Entry 8BVH (electron microscopy, 3.60 A resolution); this record covers chains H and A of the 23 polymer chains in the assembly.

[Chain H]
Name: Catabolite repression control protein
Source organism: Pseudomonas aeruginosa
Notes: EC 3.1.11.2
UniProtKB: Q51380 (Q51380_PSEAI); numbering as in UniProt (aligned over 1-259)
Sequence (262 residues; each row starts with the number of its first residue; numbers below 1 keep their minus sign (Gly-2 is residue -2)):
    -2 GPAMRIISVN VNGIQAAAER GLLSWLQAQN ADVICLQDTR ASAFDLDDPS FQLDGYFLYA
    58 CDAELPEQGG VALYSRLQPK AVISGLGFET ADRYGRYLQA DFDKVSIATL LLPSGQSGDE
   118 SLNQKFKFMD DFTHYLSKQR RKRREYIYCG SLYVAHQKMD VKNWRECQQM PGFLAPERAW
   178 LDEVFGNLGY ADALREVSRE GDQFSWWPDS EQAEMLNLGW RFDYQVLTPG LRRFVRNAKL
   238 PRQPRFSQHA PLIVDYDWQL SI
Disulfides: Cys32-Cys146
Differences from the reference sequence: expression tag (-2 to 0)
Reported in the primary citation:
  - binding site for amiE (chain A): Lys77, Lys135, Lys139, Arg140, Arg141

[Chain A]
Molecule: amiE
Sequence (108 nucleotides; each row starts with the number of its first residue; note: 34 numbers in that range are skipped by the numbering (no residue carries them; nothing is unmodelled there); a row labelled like 16A-16Z holds insertion residues (16A, then the next letters in order); numbers below 1 keep their minus sign (U-13 is residue -13)):
   -13 UUUUUUCGUC CCGAAAAAAU AACAACAAGA
16A-16Z GGUGAUAUCCAUGCGUCACGGCGAUA
17A-17B UU
    19 NNNN
    30 NNNN
    45 UCCAGCAGCA ACGACACCG
63A-63Q UCGGAGUGGCGGUGGUC
    78 AACUAC
Disordered / not traced: -13 to 0, 16A-16Z, 17A-17B, 63A-63Q

[Chain H / chain A interface]
Pairs across the interface (12):
  Lys77(H) with A7(A), base contact
  Ala78(H) with A7(A), base contact
  Asp98(H) with A7(A), hydrogen bond to the sugar
  Lys135(H) with A5(A), salt bridge to the phosphate
  Arg138(H) with A3(A), base contact; U6(A), salt bridge to the phosphate
  Lys139(H) with U6(A), hydrogen bond to the phosphate; A7(A), salt bridge to the phosphate; A8(A), salt bridge to the phosphate
  Arg140(H) with U6(A), base contact; C9(A), salt bridge to the phosphate
  Arg141(H) with A8(A), salt bridge to the phosphate
Interface residues without a listed pair, chain H (9 interface residues in all): Ile80

[Overview]
9 residues of chain H and 6 residues of chain A are in contact; the contacts include 2 hydrogen bonds and 6
salt bridges. Polar contacts include Asp98(H)-A7(A), Lys139(H)-U6(A) and Lys135(H)-A5(A). The paper reports a
binding site for amiE (chain A) at Lys77(H), Lys135(H) and Lys139(H) among others.
Here chain H is Catabolite repression control protein (Pseudomonas aeruginosa) and chain A is amiE. Entry 8BVH
(Cryo-EM structure of the Hfq-Crc-amiE translation repression assembly) was determined by electron microscopy,
deposited together with 8BVJ and 8BVM.
